PDB entry 3EPD | electron microscopy, 9.00 A resolution (very low resolution: no residue pairs are listed; an interface is given only as per-side residue counts) | chains 1 and 2 of the 6 polymer chains in the assembly

== Chain 1 ==
Protein: protein VP1
Organism: Human poliovirus 3
UniProtKB: Q8B3S0 (Q8B3S0_9ENTO); residues 24-302 here correspond to UniProt positions 600-878 (UniProt number = residue number + 576)
Chain sequence (279 residues; row label = number of the first residue in the row):
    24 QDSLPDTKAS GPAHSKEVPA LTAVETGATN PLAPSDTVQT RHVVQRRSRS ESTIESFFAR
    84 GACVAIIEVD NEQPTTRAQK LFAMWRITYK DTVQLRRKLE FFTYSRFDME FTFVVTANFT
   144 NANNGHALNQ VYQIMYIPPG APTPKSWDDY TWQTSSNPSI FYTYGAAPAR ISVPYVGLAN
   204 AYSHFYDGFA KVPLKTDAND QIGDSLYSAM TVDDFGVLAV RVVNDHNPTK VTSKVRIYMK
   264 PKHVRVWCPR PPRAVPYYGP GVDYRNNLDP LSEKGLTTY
Residues lining bound ligands: sphingosine (SPH): Ile110, Tyr112, Phe130, Met132, Phe134, Ile157, Tyr159, Pro181, Ile183, Ile194, Val196, Val199, Tyr205, Ser206, His207, Met233, Asp237, Phe238, Leu241

== Chain 2 ==
Protein: protein VP2
Organism: Human poliovirus 3
UniProtKB: Q8B3S0 (Q8B3S0_9ENTO); residues 6-271 here correspond to UniProt positions 75-340 (UniProt number = residue number + 69)
Chain sequence (266 residues; row label = number of the first residue in the row):
     6 ACGYSDRVLQ LTLGNSTITT QEAANSVVAY GRWPEFIRDD EANPVDQPTE PDVATCRFYT
    66 LDTVMWGKES KGWWWKLPDA LRDMGLFGQN MYYHYLGRSG YTVHVQCNAS KFHQGALGVF
   126 AIPEYCLAGD SDKQRYTSYA NANPGERGGK FYSQFNKDNA VTSPKREFCP VDYLLGCGVL
   186 LGNAFVYPHQ IINLRTNNSA TIVLPYVNAL AIDSMVKHNN WGIAILPLSP LDFAQDSSVE
   246 IPITVTIAPM CSEFNGLRNV TAPKFQ

== How chain 1 and chain 2 interact ==
At this resolution (9 A) residue pairs are not listed: 46 residues of chain 1 and 59 of chain 2 lie at the interface.

== Summary ==
46 residues of chain 1 face 59 of chain 2 across their interface. Chain 1 binds sphingosine.
Here chain 1 is protein VP1 and chain 2 is protein VP2, both from Human poliovirus 3. Entry 3EPD (CryoEM
structure of poliovirus receptor bound to poliovirus type 3) was determined by electron microscopy (same
publication as 3URO, 3EPC and 3EPF).
